PDB entry 3BTX | X-ray diffraction, 2.00 A resolution | chains A and C of the 3 polymer chains in the assembly

# Chain A
Molecule: Alpha-ketoglutarate-dependent dioxygenase alkB homolog 2
Organism: Homo sapiens
Notes: EC 1.14.11.-
Reference sequence: Q6NS38 (ALKB2_HUMAN); numbering as in UniProt (aligned over 56-258)
Sequence (204 residues; each row starts with the number of its first residue):
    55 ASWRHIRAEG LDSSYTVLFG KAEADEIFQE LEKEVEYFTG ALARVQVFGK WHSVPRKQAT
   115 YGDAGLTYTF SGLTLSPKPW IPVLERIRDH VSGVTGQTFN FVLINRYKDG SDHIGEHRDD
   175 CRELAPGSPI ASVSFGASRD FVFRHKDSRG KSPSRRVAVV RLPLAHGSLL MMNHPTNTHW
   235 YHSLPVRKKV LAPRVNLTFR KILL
Construct notes: expression tag (55); engineered mutation Ser67 (Cys in Q6NS38), Ser165 (Cys in Q6NS38), Cys175 (Glu in Q6NS38), Ser192 (Cys in Q6NS38)
Ion coordination: Mg2+ near Asp173 (its only coordinating residue here)
Swiss-Prot annotation at these positions:
  - binding site (substrate): Phe102 to Lys104, Tyr122 to Phe124, Asp174
  - binding site (2-oxoglutarate): Asn159, Tyr161, His171, His236, Arg248, Thr252, Arg254
  - binding site (Fe cation): His171, Asp173, His236
  - mutagenesis: Val101 to Gly103 (Strong decrease of activity toward N1-methyladenine adduct in both ssDNA and dsDNA substrates), Val101 (V101A: Decreases activity toward N1-methyladenine adduct in ssDNA. Has no effect on lesion repair in dsDNA; V101G: Loss of activity toward N1-methyladenine adduct in either ssDNA or dsDNA ...), Phe102 (F102A: Strong decrease of activity toward N1-methyladenine adduct. Loss of activity toward N1-methyladenine adduct in either ssDNA or dsDNA; when associated with G-101), Arg110 (R110A: Loss of activity toward N1-methyladenine adduct in either ssDNA or dsDNA), Tyr122 (Y122A: Decreases activity toward N1-methyladenine adduct in either ssDNA or dsDNA), Phe124 (F124A: Loss of activity toward N1-methyladenine adduct in either ssDNA or dsDNA), Ser125 (S125A: Strong decrease of activity toward N1-methyladenine adduct in ssDNA. Has no effect on lesion repair in dsDNA), Asp173 (D173A: Loss of activity associated with decreased rDNA transcription), His236 (H236A: Decreases activity)
From the paper describing this entry:
  - binding site for the 13-nt DNA strand: Phe102, Cys175
  - binding site for the 13-nt DNA strand (chain C): Arg198, Gly204, Lys205, Arg241 to Lys243
  - specificity-determining residues: Phe124 (proposed by the authors, not directly observed)

# Chain C
Molecule: 13-nt DNA strand
Sequence (13 nucleotides; numbered 272 to 284; the number before each row is that of its first residue):
   272 TCGCAATAAT ACA

# Chain A / chain C interface
Pairs across the interface (18; chain A residue first):
  Phe102(A) - DT278(C)  stacking on the base
  Phe102(A) - DA279(C)  base contact
  Phe102(A) - DA280(C)  base contact
  Gly103(A) - DA280(C)  sugar contact
  Lys104(A) - DA279(C)  hydrogen bond to the base
  His106(A) - DA279(C)  base contact
  Arg198(A) - DC275(C)  salt bridge to the phosphate
  Arg198(A) - DA276(C)  salt bridge to the phosphate
  Gly204(A) - DA276(C)  hydrogen bond to the phosphate
  Lys205(A) - DA276(C)  phosphate contact
  Lys205(A) - DA277(C)  phosphate contact
  Arg215(A) - DG274(C)  salt bridge to the phosphate
  Val240(A) - DC273(C)  phosphate contact
  Arg241(A) - DC273(C)  phosphate contact
  Arg241(A) - DG274(C)  salt bridge to the phosphate
  Lys242(A) - DC273(C)  hydrogen bond to the phosphate
  Lys243(A) - DT272(C)  hydrogen bond to the phosphate
  Lys243(A) - DC273(C)  salt bridge to the phosphate
Other interface residues (no listed pair), chain A (15 interface residues in all): Val101, Arg203, Pro239

# In short
15 residues of chain A face 9 of chain C across their interface; the contacts include 4 hydrogen bonds, 5 salt
bridges and 1 aromatic stacking contact. Polar contacts include Lys104(A)-DA279(C), Gly204(A)-DA276(C) and
Lys242(A)-DC273(C). From the paper: a binding site for the 13-nt DNA strand (chain C) at Arg198(A), Gly204(A)
and Lys205(A) among others; a binding site for the 13-nt DNA strand at Phe102(A) and Cys175(A).
Chain A is Alpha-ketoglutarate-dependent dioxygenase alkB homolog 2 (Homo sapiens) and chain C is a 13-nt DNA
strand; the structure, X-ray structure of human ABH2 bound to dsDNA through active site cross-linking, was
determined by X-ray diffraction (same publication as 3BI3, 3BIE, 3BKZ, 3BTY, 3BTZ, 3BU0 and 3BUC).
